Entry 8TQ1 (electron microscopy, 3.30 A resolution); this record covers chains B and M of the 13 polymer chains in the assembly.

== Chain B ==
Name: Transmembrane protein gp41
From: Human immunodeficiency virus 1
UniProt: Q2N0S5 (Q2N0S5_9HIV1); residues 512-664 here correspond to UniProt positions 509-661 (UniProt number = residue number - 3)
Sequence (153 residues; row label = number of the first residue in the row):
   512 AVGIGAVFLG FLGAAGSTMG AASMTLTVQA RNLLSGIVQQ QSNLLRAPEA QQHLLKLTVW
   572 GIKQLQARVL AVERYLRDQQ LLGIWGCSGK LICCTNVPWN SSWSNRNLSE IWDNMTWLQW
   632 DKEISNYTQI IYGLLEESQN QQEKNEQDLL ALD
Disordered / not traced: 512-519, 546-567
Sequence notes: conflict Pro559 (Ile556 in Q2N0S5), Cys605 (Thr602 in Q2N0S5)
Disulfide bonds: Cys598-Cys604
Covalently attached groups: N-acetylglucosamine (NAG) linked to Asn611, Asn637

== Chain M ==
Name: NHP RM20A3 Fab heavy chain
From: Macaca mulatta
Notes: antibody fragment or engineered binder
Sequence (125 residues; each row starts with the number of its first residue; a row labelled like 82A-82C holds insertion residues (82A, then the next letters in order)):
     1 EVQLVETGGG LVQPGGSLKL SCRASGYTFS SFAMSWVRQA PGKGLEWVSL IN
   52A D
    53 RGGLTFYVDS VKGRFTISRD NSKNTLSLQM
82A-82C HSL
    83 RDGDTAVYYC ATGGMSSA
100A-100H LQSSKYYF
   101 DFWGQGALVT VSS
Disordered / not traced: 1, 112-113
Disulfide bonds: Cys22-Cys92

== How chain B and chain M interact ==
Contacting residue pairs (18; chain B residue first):
  Lys655(B) with Arg53(M); Ser99(M)
  Asn656(B) with Arg53(M), hydrogen bond; Leu56(M)
  Gln658(B) with Ala100(M); Leu100A(M)
  Asp659(B) with Asn52(M), hydrogen bond; Arg53(M), salt bridge; Ser99(M); Ala100(M)
  Leu660(B) with Leu56(M), hydrophobic; Phe58(M), hydrophobic
  Ala662(B) with Ala100(M), hydrophobic; Tyr100F(M), hydrogen bond (backbone-side chain)
  Leu663(B) with Phe58(M), hydrophobic; Met97(M), hydrophobic; Tyr100F(M)
  Asp664(B) with Tyr100F(M), hydrogen bond (backbone-side chain)
Other interface residues (no listed pair), chain M (10 interface residues in all): Gly55

== In short ==
8 residues of chain B face 10 of chain M across their interface, with 4 hydrogen bonds and 1 salt bridge.
Among the polar pairs are Asp659(B)-Arg53(M), Asn656(B)-Arg53(M) and Asp659(B)-Asn52(M). Covalently linked
N-acetylglucosamine: at Asn611(B) and Asn637(B).
Here chain B is Transmembrane protein gp41 (Human immunodeficiency virus 1) and chain M is NHP RM20A3 Fab
heavy chain (Macaca mulatta). Entry 8TQ1 (HIV-1 BG505 Env SOSIP in complex with bovine Fab Bess4 and non-human
primate Fab RM20A3) was determined by electron microscopy (same publication as 8V4I, 8VBJ, 8VBK, 8VBL, 8VBM,
8VBN and 4 further entries).
